Entry 7DQ1 (electron microscopy, 3.60 A resolution); this record covers chains 1 and 2 of the 5 polymer chains in the assembly.

[Chain 1]
Name: Virion protein 1
Source organism: Coxsackievirus B1
Reference sequence: W8GTF7 (W8GTF7_9ENTO); numbering as in UniProt (aligned over 1-278)
Sequence (278 residues; each row starts with the number of its first residue):
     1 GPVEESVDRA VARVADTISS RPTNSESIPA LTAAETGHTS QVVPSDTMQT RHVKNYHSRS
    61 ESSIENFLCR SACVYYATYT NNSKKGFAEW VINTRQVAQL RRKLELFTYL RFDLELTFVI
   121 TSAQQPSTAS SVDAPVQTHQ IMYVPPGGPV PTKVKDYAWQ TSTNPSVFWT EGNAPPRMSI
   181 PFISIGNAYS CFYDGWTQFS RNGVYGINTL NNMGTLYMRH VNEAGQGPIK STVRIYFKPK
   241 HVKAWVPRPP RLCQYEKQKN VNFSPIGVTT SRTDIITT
Unresolved in the structure: 1-11
Sequence notes: variant Lys84 (Glu in W8GTF7)
Reported in the primary citation:
  - conformationally variable residues (loop rearrangement): Gly203 to Tyr217

[Chain 2]
Name: VP2
Source organism: Coxsackievirus B1
Reference sequence: A0A2S0RQC2 (A0A2S0RQC2_9ENTO); residues 1-263 here correspond to UniProt positions 70-332 (UniProt number = residue number + 69)
Sequence (263 residues; each row starts with the number of its first residue):
     1 SPSAEECGYS DRVRSITLGN STITTQECAN VVVGYGVWPE YLKDNEATAE DQPTQPDVAT
    61 CRFYTLESVQ WMKNSAGWWW KLPDALSQMG LFGQNMQYHY LGRTGYTIHV QCNASKFHQG
   121 CLLVVCVPEA EMGCSNLNNT PEFSELSGGD SARMFTDTQV GESNAKKVQT AVWNAGMGVG
   181 VGNLTIFPHQ WINLRTNNSA TLVMPYINSV PMDNMFRHNN LTLMIIPFVP LNYSEGSSPY
   241 VPITVTIAPM CAEYNGLRLA SNQ
Unresolved in the structure: 1-9, 262-263

[How chain 1 and chain 2 interact]
Pairs across the interface (74; chain 1 residue first):
  Ala34(1) with Trp191(2)
  Glu35(1) with Gln190(2); Trp191(2), hydrogen bond (backbone-backbone); Asn193(2), hydrogen bond; Thr196(2); Asn197(2)
  Thr36(1) with Ala29(2); Gln190(2)
  Gly37(1) with His189(2)
  Tyr109(1) with Glu129(2), hydrogen bond; Ile207(2); Asn208(2)
  Asn187(1) with Ser209(2), hydrogen bond (backbone-backbone)
  Ala188(1) with Ser209(2)
  Phe192(1) with Glu129(2); Glu131(2)
  Tyr193(1) with Glu131(2), hydrogen bond (backbone-side chain); Arg217(2); His218(2)
  Asp194(1) with Lys81(2), salt bridge; Ala130(2); Glu131(2); His218(2); Asn219(2), hydrogen bond (backbone-backbone)
  Gly195(1) with Arg217(2)
  Trp196(1) with Phe143(2), hydrophobic; Arg217(2), hydrogen bond (backbone-backbone)
  Thr197(1) with Arg217(2), hydrogen bond (backbone-side chain)
  Phe199(1) with Asn214(2); Arg217(2)
  Arg201(1) with Asp84(2), salt bridge; Phe143(2); Phe216(2), hydrogen bond (side chain-backbone)
  Tyr205(1) with Met132(2); Thr140(2); Leu146(2)
  Leu210(1) with Ser209(2)
  Val246(1) with Tyr35(2); Ile207(2), hydrophobic
  Pro247(1) with Ile186(2), hydrophobic; Phe187(2)
  Arg248(1) with Pro128(2), hydrogen bond (side chain-backbone); Glu129(2), hydrogen bond (side chain-backbone)
  Pro249(1) with Val179(2), hydrophobic; Asn183(2); Ile186(2), hydrophobic; Phe187(2)
  Pro250(1) with Val179(2)
  Arg251(1) with Gly178(2)
  Leu252(1) with Asn174(2); Gly178(2), hydrogen bond (backbone-backbone); Gly180(2)
  Cys253(1) with Asn174(2); Gly178(2), hydrogen bond (backbone-backbone)
  Glu256(1) with Leu137(2)
  Lys257(1) with Leu137(2); Asn138(2), hydrogen bond
  Asn260(1) with Leu137(2)
  Val261(1) with Glu131(2); Met132(2)
  Asn262(1) with Gly133(2); Cys134(2), hydrogen bond (side chain-backbone); Leu137(2), hydrogen bond (side chain-backbone); Asn139(2), hydrogen bond (side chain-backbone)
  Phe263(1) with Leu137(2); Asn174(2); Gly176(2); Met177(2); Gly178(2)
  Pro265(1) with Gln159(2); Gln169(2); Asn174(2)
  Ile266(1) with Trp173(2), hydrogen bond (backbone-side chain); Asn174(2), hydrogen bond (backbone-side chain)
Interface residues without a listed pair, chain 1 (41 interface residues in all): Thr108, Gly186, Gly203, Val204, Gly206, Ser264, Gly267, Val268
Interface residues without a listed pair, chain 2 (55 interface residues in all): Asn30, Val32, Tyr100, Asn136, Pro141, Glu142, Ala171, Leu184, Ile192, Val210, Pro211, Thr222

[Summary]
Chain 1 and chain 2 form an interface of 41 and 55 residues respectively; the contacts include 19 hydrogen
bonds and 2 salt bridges. Polar contacts include Asp194(1)-Lys81(2), Arg201(1)-Asp84(2) and
Glu35(1)-Asn193(2). From the paper: conformational variability at Gly203(1).
Here chain 1 is Virion protein 1 and chain 2 is VP2, both from Coxsackievirus B1. Entry 7DQ1 (Cryo-EM
structure of Coxsackievirus B1 virion in complex with CAR at physiological temperature) was determined by
electron microscopy (same publication as 7DPF, 7DPG, 7DPZ and 7DQ4).
